5S5Y - chains A and E of the 6 polymer chains in the assembly; structure by X-ray diffraction, 2.26 A resolution.

Chain A:
Name: Tubulin alpha-1B chain
Organism: Bos taurus
Reference sequence: P81947 (TBA1B_BOVIN); residues 1-451 here = UniProt positions 1-451
Sequence (451 residues; each row starts with the number of its first residue):
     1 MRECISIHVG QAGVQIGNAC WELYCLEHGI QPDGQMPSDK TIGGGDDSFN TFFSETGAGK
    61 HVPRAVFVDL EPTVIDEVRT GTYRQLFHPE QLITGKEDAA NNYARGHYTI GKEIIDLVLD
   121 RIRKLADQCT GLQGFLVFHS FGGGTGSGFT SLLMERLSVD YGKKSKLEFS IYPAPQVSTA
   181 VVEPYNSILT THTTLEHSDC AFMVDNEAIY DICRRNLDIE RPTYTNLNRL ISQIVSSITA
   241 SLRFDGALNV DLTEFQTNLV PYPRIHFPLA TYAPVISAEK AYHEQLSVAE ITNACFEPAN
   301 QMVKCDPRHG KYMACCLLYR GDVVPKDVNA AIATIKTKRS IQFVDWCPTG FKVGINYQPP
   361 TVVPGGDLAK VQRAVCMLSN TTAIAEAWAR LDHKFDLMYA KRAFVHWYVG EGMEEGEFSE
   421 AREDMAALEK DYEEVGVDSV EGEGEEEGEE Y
Not modelled in the structure: 439-451
Ion coordination: Ca2+: Asp39, Thr41, Gly44, Glu55
Residues lining bound ligands: GTP (guanosine-5'-triphosphate): Gly10, Gln11, Ala12, Gln15, Ile16, Asp69, Asp98, Ala99, Ala100, Asn101, Ser140, Gly142, Gly143, Gly144, Thr145, Gly146, Ile171, Pro173, Val177, Ser178, Glu183, Asn206, Tyr224, Leu227, Asn228, Ile231

Chain E:
Name: Stathmin-4
Organism: Rattus norvegicus
Reference sequence: P63043 (STMN4_RAT); residues 5-145 here correspond to UniProt positions 49-189 (UniProt number = residue number + 44)
Sequence (143 residues; numbered 3 to 145; the number before each row is that of its first residue):
     3 MADMEVIELN KCTSGQSFEV ILKPPSFDGV PEFNASLPRR RDPSLEEIQK KLEAAEERRK
    63 YQEAELLKHL AEKREHEREV IQKAIEENNN FIKMAKEKLA QKMESNKENR EAHLAAMLER
   123 LQEKDKHAEE VRKNKELKEE ASR
Not modelled in the structure: 3-5, 29-43, 144-145
Differences from the reference sequence: initiating methionine (3); expression tag (4)
Swiss-Prot annotation at these positions:
  - modified residue: Ser46 (Phosphoserine)

How chain A and chain E interact:
Contacting residue pairs (57):
  His107(A) with Leu54(E)
  Tyr108(A) with Ala57(E), hydrophobic; Arg61(E)
  Thr109(A) with Arg61(E), hydrogen bond
  Lys112(A) with Glu58(E), salt bridge
  Glu155(A) with Ile50(E)
  Arg156(A) with Leu47(E); Gln51(E)
  Val159(A) with Pro45(E)
  His197(A) with Asp44(E), salt bridge; Pro45(E)
  Asp245(A) with Cys14(E); Ser16(E), hydrogen bond (backbone-side chain)
  Ala247(A) with Asn12(E); Ser19(E)
  Leu248(A) with Ser19(E)
  Pro325(A) with Gln18(E); Phe20(E), hydrophobic
  Asn329(A) with Met6(E); Val8(E); Phe20(E); Val22(E)
  Ile332(A) with Val22(E), hydrophobic
  Lys336(A) with Leu24(E)
  Asp345(A) with Pro27(E); Ser28(E), hydrogen bond (backbone-backbone)
  Cys347(A) with Pro27(E)
  Pro348(A) with Lys25(E); Pro27(E)
  Thr349(A) with Ile23(E); Leu24(E), hydrogen bond (backbone-backbone); Lys25(E), hydrogen bond (backbone-backbone)
  Gly350(A) with Val22(E)
  Phe351(A) with Glu21(E); Val22(E), hydrogen bond (backbone-backbone); Leu24(E), hydrophobic
  Lys352(A) with Phe20(E); Glu21(E), salt bridge
  Val353(A) with Ser19(E); Phe20(E), hydrogen bond (backbone-backbone)
  Gly354(A) with Gln18(E); Ser19(E)
  Ile355(A) with Gly17(E); Gln18(E), hydrogen bond (backbone-backbone)
  Asn356(A) with Ser16(E)
  Tyr357(A) with Thr15(E); Ser16(E), hydrogen bond (backbone-backbone); Gly17(E); Gln18(E), hydrogen bond
  Val409(A) with Gln64(E), hydrogen bond (backbone-side chain)
  Gly410(A) with Arg61(E); Gln64(E)
  Glu411(A) with Arg61(E), hydrogen bond (backbone-side chain)
  Gly412(A) with Ala57(E); Arg60(E), hydrogen bond (backbone-side chain); Arg61(E)
  Glu414(A) with Arg60(E), salt bridge
Also at the interface, not in a pair above, chain A (40 interface residues in all): Glu113, Leu152, Ser158, Glu196, Gly246, Val328, Ala333, Trp346
Also at the interface, not in a pair above, chain E (31 interface residues in all): Ser46, Lys53, Glu55

In short:
40 residues of chain A and 31 residues of chain E are in contact, with 13 hydrogen bonds and 4 salt bridges.
Polar pairs include Lys112(A)-Glu58(E), His197(A)-Asp44(E) and Lys352(A)-Glu21(E). Chain A binds GTP.
Asp39(A), Thr41(A), Gly44(A) and Glu55(A) form the Ca2+ site.
Here chain A is Tubulin alpha-1B chain (Bos taurus) and chain E is Stathmin-4 (Rattus norvegicus). Entry 5S5Y
(Tubulin-Z26781952-complex) was determined by X-ray diffraction together with 5S4L, 5S4M, 5S4N, 5S4O, 5S4P,
5S4Q and 52 further entries from the same study.
